Entry 7M4C (X-ray diffraction, 1.95 A resolution); this record covers chains A and P of the 4 polymer chains in the assembly.

Chain A:
Molecule: DNA polymerase lambda
Organism: Homo sapiens
Notes: EC 2.7.7.7, 4.2.99.-
Reference sequence: Q9UGP5 (DPOLL_HUMAN); residue numbers follow UniProt; this construct covers 242-464, 470-575
Sequence (329 residues; numbered 242 to 575; 5 numbers in that range are skipped by the numbering (no residue carries them; nothing is unmodelled there); the number before each row is that of its first residue):
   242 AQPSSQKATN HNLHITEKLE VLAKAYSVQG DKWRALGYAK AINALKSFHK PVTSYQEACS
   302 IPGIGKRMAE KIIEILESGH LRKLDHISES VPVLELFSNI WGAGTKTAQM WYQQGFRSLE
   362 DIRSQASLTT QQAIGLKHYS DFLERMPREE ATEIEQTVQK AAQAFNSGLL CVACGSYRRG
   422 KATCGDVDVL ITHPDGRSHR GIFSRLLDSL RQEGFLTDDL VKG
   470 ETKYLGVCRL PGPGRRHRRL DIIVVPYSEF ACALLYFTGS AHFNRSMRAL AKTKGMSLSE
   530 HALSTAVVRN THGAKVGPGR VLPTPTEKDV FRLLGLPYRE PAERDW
Disordered / not traced: 242-250
Construct notes: conflict Lys463 (Ser in Q9UGP5), Gly464 (Gln in Q9UGP5), Thr471 (Gln in Q9UGP5); engineered mutation Ala543 (Cys in Q9UGP5)
Reported in the primary citation:
  - conformationally variable residues (side-chain flip): Asp427

Chain P:
Molecule: 7-nt DNA strand
Sequence (7 nucleotides; row label = number of the first residue in the row):
     1 CAGTACT

Interface between chain A and chain P:
Residue-residue contacts - 28 pairs, chain A then chain P:
  Ile341(A) - DA5(P)  phosphate contact
  Trp342(A) - DA5(P)  hydrogen bond to the phosphate
  Trp342(A) - DC6(P)  hydrogen bond to the phosphate
  Gly343(A) - DT4(P)  phosphate contact
  Gly343(A) - DA5(P)  hydrogen bond to the phosphate
  Ala344(A) - DT4(P)  phosphate contact
  Ala344(A) - DA5(P)  phosphate contact
  Gly345(A) - DT4(P)  hydrogen bond to the phosphate
  Thr346(A) - DT4(P)  hydrogen bond to the phosphate
  Lys347(A) - DG3(P)  phosphate contact
  Lys347(A) - DT4(P)  hydrogen bond to the phosphate
  Thr348(A) - DG3(P)  phosphate contact
  Thr348(A) - DT4(P)  hydrogen bond to the phosphate
  Gly416(A) - DT7(P)  phosphate contact
  Arg420(A) - DT7(P)  hydrogen bond to the phosphate
  Asp427(A) - DT7(P)  phosphate contact
  Asp429(A) - DT7(P)  phosphate contact
  Leu474(A) - DC6(P)  sugar contact
  Arg488(A) - DC6(P)  salt bridge to the phosphate
  Asp490(A) - DC6(P)  phosphate contact
  Tyr505(A) - DC6(P)  hydrogen bond to the base
  Tyr505(A) - DT7(P)  sugar contact
  Phe506(A) - DT7(P)  sugar contact
  Thr507(A) - DT7(P)  phosphate contact
  Gly508(A) - DT7(P)  hydrogen bond to the phosphate
  Ser509(A) - DT7(P)  sugar contact
  Ala510(A) - DT7(P)  base contact
  Asn513(A) - DT7(P)  hydrogen bond to the base

In short:
22 residues of chain A face 5 of chain P across their interface, with 11 hydrogen bonds and 1 salt bridge.
Among the polar pairs are Tyr505(A)-DC6(P), Asn513(A)-DT7(P) and Trp342(A)-DA5(P). From the paper:
conformational variability at Asp427(A).
Here chain A is DNA polymerase lambda (Homo sapiens) and chain P is a 7-nt DNA strand. Entry 7M4C (DNA
Polymerase Lambda, TTP:At Mn2+ Product State Ternary Complex, 960 min) was determined by X-ray diffraction
(same publication as 7M43, 7M44, 7M45, 7M46, 7M47, 7M48 and 12 further entries).
